Entry 6M66 (electron microscopy, 4.10 A resolution (low resolution: residue-level contacts below are approximate; hydrogen-bond / salt-bridge calls are withheld)); this record covers chains D and E of the 7 polymer chains in the assembly.

== Chain D (and E) ==
Molecule: Pannexin-1
Source organism: Homo sapiens
Notes: chain E of this document is another copy of the same molecule, construct and numbering; everything in this record applies to it too
UniProt: Q96RD7 (PANX1_HUMAN); numbering as in UniProt (aligned over 1-426)
Amino-acid sequence (440 residues; numbered 1 to 440; the number before each row is that of its first residue):
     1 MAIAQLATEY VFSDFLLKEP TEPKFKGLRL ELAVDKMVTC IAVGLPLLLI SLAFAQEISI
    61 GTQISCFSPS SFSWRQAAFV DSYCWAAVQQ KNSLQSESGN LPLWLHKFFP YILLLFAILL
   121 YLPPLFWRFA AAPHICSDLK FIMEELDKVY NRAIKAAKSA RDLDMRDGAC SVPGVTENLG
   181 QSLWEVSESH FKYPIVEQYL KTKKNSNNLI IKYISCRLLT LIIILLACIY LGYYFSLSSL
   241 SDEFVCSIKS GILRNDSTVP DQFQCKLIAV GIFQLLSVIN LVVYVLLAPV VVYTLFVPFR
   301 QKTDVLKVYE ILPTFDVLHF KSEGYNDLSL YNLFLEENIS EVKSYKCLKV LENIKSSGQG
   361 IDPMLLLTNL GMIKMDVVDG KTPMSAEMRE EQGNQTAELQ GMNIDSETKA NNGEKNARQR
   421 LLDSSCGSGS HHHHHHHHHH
Not modelled in the structure: 1-34, 158-194, 337-440
Disulfides: Cys66-Cys265, Cys84-Cys246
Construct notes: expression tag (427-440)
Swiss-Prot annotation at these positions:
  - site: Asp376 to Asp379 (Cleavage)
  - modified residue: Cys40 (S-nitrosocysteine), Tyr199 (Phosphotyrosine), Cys347 (S-nitrosocysteine)
  - glycosylation: Asn255 (N-linked (GlcNAc...) asparagine)
  - natural variant: Thr21 to Pro23 (deletion: In OZEMA7), Arg217 (R217H: Found in a patient with primary ovarian failure with intellectual disability and sensorineural hearing loss; uncertain significance), Ile272 (I272V: No change in glycosylation pattern), Lys346 (K346E: In OZEMA7), Cys347 (C347S: In OZEMA7), Gln392 to Cys426 (deletion: In OZEMA7)
  - mutagenesis: Trp74 (W74A: No effect on voltage-dependence. Altered anion selectivity with equal permeability for iodide and choride), Arg75 (R75E: Loss of voltage-dependence and anion selectivity. Strong increase in permeability of sodium over chloride), Asp164 to Asp167 (Not cleaved by CASP3 or CASP7), Asn255 (N255A: Impaired glycosylation. Forms gap junctions by 2 hemichannels; N255Q: Impaired glycosylation. Loss of GLY1 and GLY2 forms. No effect on oocyte survival. Located in the cytoplasm ...), Asn338 (N338Q: Impaired glycosylation; loss of GLY2 form; oocyte death), Asp376 to Asp379 (Not cleaved by CASP3 or CASP7. Reduces channel activation), Asp379 (D379A: No effect on cell membrane location. Decreased levels of pro-IL1B upon LPS priming and ATP stimulation. Attenuated pyroptotic cell death induced by LPS and ATP), Asn394 (N394Q: No change in glycosylation pattern), Ser424 (S424A: No effect on cell membrane location. Promoted pyroptotic cell death induced by LPS and ATP)
Reported in the primary citation:
  - specificity-determining residues: Arg75 (proposed by the authors, not directly observed)

== How chain D and chain E interact ==
Pairs across the interface (45):
  Phe72(D) - Ser70(E)
  Ser73(D) - Ser70(E)
  Ser73(D) - Ser71(E)
  Trp74(D) - Ser71(E)
  Trp74(D) - Trp74(E)
  Arg75(D) - Trp74(E)
  Arg75(D) - Ala77(E)
  Gln76(D) - Phe67(E)
  Phe79(D) - Ser65(E)
  Phe79(D) - Phe67(E)
  Ser82(D) - Ser65(E)
  Ser82(D) - Ile268(E)
  Tyr83(D) - Glu243(E)
  Tyr83(D) - Lys266(E)
  Trp85(D) - Ser59(E)
  Ala86(D) - Lys266(E)
  Gln89(D) - Gly271(E)
  Gln90(D) - Ser238(E)
  Gln90(D) - Ser239(E)
  Gln90(D) - Leu240(E)
  Tyr111(D) - Leu275(E)
  Tyr111(D) - Leu276(E)
  Tyr111(D) - Ile279(E)
  Leu115(D) - Ile279(E)
  Leu125(D) - Cys40(E)
  Phe129(D) - Lys36(E)
  Phe129(D) - Cys40(E)
  Pro133(D) - Lys36(E)
  Ser137(D) - Leu328(E)
  Lys140(D) - Tyr325(E)
  Phe141(D) - Gly324(E)
  Phe141(D) - Tyr325(E)
  Phe141(D) - Leu328(E)
  Met143(D) - Tyr325(E)
  Glu144(D) - Tyr325(E)
  Gln198(D) - Glu336(E)
  Lys201(D) - Glu336(E)
  Thr202(D) - Asn332(E)
  Thr202(D) - Glu336(E)
  Ser250(D) - Glu243(E)
  Ser250(D) - Gln264(E)
  Arg254(D) - Phe67(E)
  Arg254(D) - Phe263(E)
  Arg254(D) - Gln264(E)
  Arg254(D) - Cys265(E)
Also at the interface, not in a pair above, chain D (35 interface residues in all): Glu57, Ala87, Trp104, Ile118, Arg128, Asn205, Leu253, Val259
Also at the interface, not in a pair above, chain E (33 interface residues in all): Leu48, Ile58, Cys66, Ser68, Val270, Ser329

== In short ==
35 residues of chain D face 33 of chain E across their interface. UniProt lists 14 mutagenesis sites on chain
D. From the paper: the specificity determinant Arg75(D).
Both chains are Pannexin-1 (Homo sapiens). Entry 6M66 (The Cryo-EM Structure of Human Pannexin 1) was
determined by electron microscopy (same publication as 6M67 and 6M68).
